PDB entry 8WAG | X-ray diffraction, 3.00 A resolution | chains A and B

[Chain A (and B)]
Name: Protein CHUP1, chloroplastic
Source organism: Arabidopsis thaliana
Notes: chain B of this document is another copy of the same molecule, construct and numbering; everything in this record applies to it too
UniProtKB: Q9LI74 (CHUP1_ARATH); residue numbers follow UniProt; this construct covers 716-982
Amino-acid sequence (272 residues; each row starts with the number of its first residue):
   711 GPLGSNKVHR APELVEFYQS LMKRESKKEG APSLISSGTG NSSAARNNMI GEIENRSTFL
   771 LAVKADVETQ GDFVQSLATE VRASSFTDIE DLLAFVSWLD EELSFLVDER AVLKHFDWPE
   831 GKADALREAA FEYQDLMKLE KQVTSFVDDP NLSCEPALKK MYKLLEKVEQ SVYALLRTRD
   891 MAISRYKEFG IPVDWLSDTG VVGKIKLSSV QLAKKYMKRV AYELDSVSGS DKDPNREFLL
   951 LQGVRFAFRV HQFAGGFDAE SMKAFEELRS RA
Unresolved in the structure: 711-718, 734-763, 982 (chain B: 711-718, 735-762, 982)
Sequence notes: expression tag (711-715)
Curated features (UniProtKB/Swiss-Prot):
  - region: Leu802 to Leu823 (Leucine-zipper 2)
From the paper describing this entry:
  - self-association interface (contacts with another copy of this molecule): Phe958
  - mutagenesis - F958D: abolished binding to multimeric form

[Chain A / chain B interface]
Contacting residue pairs (63; chain A residue first):
  His719(A) with Glu947(B), salt bridge
  Ala721(A) with Glu947(B), hydrogen bond (backbone-side chain)
  Leu724(A) with Leu951(B), hydrophobic
  Val725(A) with Val954(B), hydrophobic; Arg979(B)
  Glu726(A) with Arg979(B), salt bridge
  Tyr728(A) with Val954(B), hydrophobic; Arg955(B), hydrogen bond; Phe958(B), hydrophobic
  Gln729(A) with Phe975(B); Glu976(B), hydrogen bond; Arg979(B), hydrogen bond
  Met732(A) with Phe958(B), hydrophobic; His961(B); Phe975(B), hydrophobic
  Arg766(A) with Arg887(B), hydrogen bond (side chain-backbone)
  Leu770(A) with Asp890(B); Met891(B), hydrophobic
  Lys774(A) with Ser894(B)
  Val777(A) with Glu898(B)
  Arg792(A) with Arg792(B); Asp827(B), salt bridge
  Lys824(A) with Arg895(B); Phe899(B)
  His825(A) with Ser894(B), hydrogen bond; Arg895(B); Glu898(B); Phe899(B)
  Phe826(A) with Phe899(B)
  Asp827(A) with Arg792(B), salt bridge; Pro829(B)
  Pro829(A) with Asp827(B)
  Glu830(A) with Glu830(B)
  Arg887(A) with Arg766(B), hydrogen bond (backbone-side chain)
  Asp890(A) with Leu770(B)
  Met891(A) with Leu770(B), hydrophobic; His825(B)
  Ser894(A) with Lys774(B); His825(B), hydrogen bond
  Arg895(A) with Lys824(B); His825(B)
  Glu898(A) with His825(B)
  Phe899(A) with Lys824(B); His825(B); Phe826(B)
  Glu947(A) with Ala721(B)
  Leu950(A) with Val725(B), hydrophobic
  Leu951(A) with Leu724(B), hydrophobic
  Val954(A) with Val725(B), hydrophobic; Tyr728(B), hydrophobic
  Arg955(A) with Tyr728(B), hydrogen bond
  Phe958(A) with Tyr728(B), hydrophobic; Leu731(B), hydrophobic; Met732(B), hydrophobic
  His961(A) with Met732(B)
  Met972(A) with Met732(B); Lys733(B)
  Phe975(A) with Gln729(B); Met732(B), hydrophobic
  Glu976(A) with Gln729(B), hydrogen bond
  Arg979(A) with Val725(B); Glu726(B); Gln729(B), hydrogen bond
Interface residues without a listed pair, chain A (43 interface residues in all): Arg720, Leu731, Lys733, Phe769, Val773, Gly831
Interface residues without a listed pair, chain B (43 interface residues in all): His719, Phe769, Val773, Val777, Thr888, Lys897, Leu950, Met972

[Summary]
The chain A/chain B interface involves 43 residues from each chain; the contacts include 11 hydrogen bonds and
4 salt bridges. Polar contacts include His719(A)-Glu947(B), Glu726(A)-Arg979(B) and Arg792(A)-Asp827(B). The
paper reports that F958D of chain A abolishes binding to multimeric form; a self-association interface
involving Phe958(A).
Both chains are Protein CHUP1, chloroplastic (Arabidopsis thaliana). Entry 8WAG (Crystal structure of the
C-terminal fragment (residues 716-982) of Arabidopsis thaliana CHUP1) was determined by X-ray diffraction,
deposited together with 8WAF.
